6RU4 - chain A; structure by X-ray diffraction, 2.49 A resolution.

[Chain A]
Molecule: Probable adhesion protein
Organism: Pseudomonas aeruginosa PAO1
Reference sequence: Q9I174 (Q9I174_PSEAE); numbering as in UniProt (aligned over 38-317)
Chain sequence (281 residues; numbered 37 to 317; the number before each row is that of its first residue):
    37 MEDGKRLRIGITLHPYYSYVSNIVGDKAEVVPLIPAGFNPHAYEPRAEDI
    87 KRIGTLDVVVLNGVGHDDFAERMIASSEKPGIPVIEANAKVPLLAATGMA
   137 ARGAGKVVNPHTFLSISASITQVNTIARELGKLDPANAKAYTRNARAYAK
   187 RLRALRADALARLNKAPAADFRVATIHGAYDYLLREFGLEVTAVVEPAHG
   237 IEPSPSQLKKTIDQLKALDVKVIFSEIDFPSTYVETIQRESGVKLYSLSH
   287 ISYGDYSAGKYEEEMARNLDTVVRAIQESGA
Disordered / not traced: 37-40, 317
Differences from the reference sequence: initiating methionine (37)
Metal / ion sites: Mn2+: His77, His102, His147, His213, His235, His286
Reported in the primary citation:
  - Mn2+ coordination: His77, His102, His147, His213, His235, His286
  - mutagenesis - H77G/H102G/H147G/H213G/H235G/H286G: increased stability

[Overview]
The Mn2+ site is built by His77, His102, His147, His213, His235 and His286. The paper reports that
H77G/H102G/H147G/H213G/H235G/H286G increase stability; Mn2+ coordination by His77, His102 and His147 among
others.
Chain A is Probable adhesion protein (Pseudomonas aeruginosa PAO1); the structure, Structure of the SBP FpvC
from pseudomonas aeruginosa in complex with Mn2+, was determined by X-ray diffraction together with 6R3Z,
6R44, 6R5S and 6R6K from the same study.
